Entry 3TGQ (X-ray diffraction, 3.40 A resolution); this record covers chain A.

[Chain A]
Protein: HIV-1 YU2 gp120
Source organism: Human immunodeficiency virus 1
Sequence (352 residues; each row starts with the number of its first residue; note: 97 numbers in that range are skipped by the numbering (no residue carries them; nothing is unmodelled there)):
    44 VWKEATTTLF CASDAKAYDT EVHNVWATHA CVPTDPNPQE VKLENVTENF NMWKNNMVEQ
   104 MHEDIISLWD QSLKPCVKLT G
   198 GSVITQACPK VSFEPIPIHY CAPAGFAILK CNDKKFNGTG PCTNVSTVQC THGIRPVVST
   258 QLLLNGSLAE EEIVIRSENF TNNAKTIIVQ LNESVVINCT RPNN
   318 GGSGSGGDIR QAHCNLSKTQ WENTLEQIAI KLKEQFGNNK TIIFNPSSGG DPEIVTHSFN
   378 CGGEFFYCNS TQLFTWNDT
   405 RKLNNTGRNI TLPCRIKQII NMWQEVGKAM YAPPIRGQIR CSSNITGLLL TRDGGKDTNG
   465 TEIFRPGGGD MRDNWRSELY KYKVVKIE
Not modelled in the structure: 44, 318-323, 405-410, 460-462
Cystine bridges: C54-C74, C119-C205, C218-C247, C228-C239, C296-C331, C378-C445, C385-C418
Glycans and other covalent adducts: N-acetylglucosamine (NAG) linked to N241, N262, N276, N289, N295, N356, N386, N394, N448

[Summary]
Chain A is HIV-1 YU2 gp120 (Human immunodeficiency virus 1); the structure, Crystal structure of unliganded
HIV-1 clade B strain YU2 gp120 core, was determined by X-ray diffraction together with 3TGR, 3TGS, 3TGT and
3TIH from the same study.
